PDB entry 2HUE | X-ray diffraction, 1.70 A resolution | chains A and B of the 3 polymer chains in the assembly

Chain A:
Name: Anti-silencing protein 1
Organism: Saccharomyces cerevisiae
UniProt: P32447 (ASF1_YEAST); residues 2-169 here = UniProt positions 2-169
Chain sequence (175 residues; row label = number of the first residue in the row; numbers below 1 keep their minus sign (Pro-5 is residue -5)):
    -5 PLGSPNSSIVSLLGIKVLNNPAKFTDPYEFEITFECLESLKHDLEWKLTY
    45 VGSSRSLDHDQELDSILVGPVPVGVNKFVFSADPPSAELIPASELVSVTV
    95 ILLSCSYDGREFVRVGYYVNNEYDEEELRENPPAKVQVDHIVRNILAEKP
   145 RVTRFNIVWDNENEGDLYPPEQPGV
Not modelled in the structure: -5 to 0, 165-169
Construct notes: cloning artifact (-5 to 1)
Bound ions: Zn2+ near His134 (its only coordinating residue here)
Swiss-Prot annotation at these positions:
  - mutagenesis: Leu6 (L6M: Enhances transcriptional silencing), His36 to Asp37 (Abrogates stimulation of replication-independent chromatin assembly by the HIR complex and abrogates telomeric silencing), Asp37 (D37R: Reduces transcriptional silencing; when associated with R-39), Glu39 (E39R: Reduces transcriptional silencing; when associated with R-37), Val45 (V45D: Reduces acetylation of histone H3 on 'K-56' and enhances sensitivity to camptothecin), Ser48 (S48R: Abrogates interaction with histone H3 and histone H4 and enhances transcriptional silencing. Reduces acetylation of histone H3 on 'K-9' and 'K-56'; when associated with E-145 or E-147), His53 to Asp54 (Reduces acetylation of histone H3 on 'K-56' and enhances sensitivity to camptothecin), Asp54 (D54R: Reduces transcriptional silencing), Val94 (V94D: Reduces acetylation of histone H3 on 'K-56' and enhances sensitivity to bleomycin, camptothecin, HU and MMS; when associated with D-96 ...), Leu96 (L96D: Reduces acetylation of histone H3 on 'K-56' and enhances sensitivity to bleomycin, camptothecin, HU and MMS; when associated with D-94), Glu105 (E105A: Decreases histone H3/H4 binding affinity), Arg108 (R108E: Reduces transcriptional silencing), 6 further mutagenesis entries in UniProt
From the paper describing this entry:
  - conformationally variable residues (side-chain flip): Asp54, Arg145, Arg148
  - mutagenesis - S48R/R145E, Y112A/T147E, R145E/T147E: decreased binding to H3/H4
  - mutagenesis - S48R/R145E, Y112A/T147E, Y112A/R145E, R145E/T147E: decreased growth

Chain B:
Name: Histone H3
Organism: Xenopus laevis
UniProt: Q92133 (Q92133_XENLA); residues 61-135 here correspond to UniProt positions 62-136 (UniProt number = residue number + 1)
Chain sequence (77 residues; numbered 59 to 135; the number before each row is that of its first residue):
    59 MALIRKLPFQRLVREIAQDFKTDLRFQSSAVMALQEASEAYLVALFEDTN
   109 LCAIHAKRVTIMPKDIQLARRIRGERA
Not modelled in the structure: 59, 135
Construct notes: initiating methionine (59); cloning artifact (60); engineered mutation Ala102 (Gly103 in Q92133)
From the paper describing this entry:
  - conformationally variable residues: Pro121 to Arg134
  - mutagenesis - K115A: decreased growth in response to HU
  - mutagenesis - K115A, K122A, K122Q: decreased growth in response to Zeocin

How chain A and chain B interact:
Pairs across the interface - 38 pairs, chain A then chain B:
  Val45(A) - Arg129(B)
  Ser48(A) - Lys122(B)
  Ser48(A) - Gln125(B)  hydrogen bond
  Ser48(A) - Leu126(B)
  Leu51(A) - Arg129(B)
  Leu51(A) - Glu133(B)
  Asp54(A) - Arg129(B)  salt bridge
  Ser91(A) - Lys122(B)  hydrogen bond
  Val92(A) - Cys110(B)  hydrophobic
  Val92(A) - Ala114(B)  hydrophobic
  Val92(A) - Arg116(B)
  Val92(A) - Lys122(B)  hydrogen bond (backbone-side chain)
  Val92(A) - Leu126(B)
  Thr93(A) - Leu126(B)
  Val94(A) - Leu126(B)  hydrophobic
  Val94(A) - Arg129(B)
  Leu96(A) - Arg129(B)
  Arg108(A) - Gly132(B)  hydrogen bond (side chain-backbone)
  Arg108(A) - Glu133(B)
  Gly110(A) - Ile130(B)
  Tyr111(A) - Ile130(B)
  Tyr112(A) - Asp106(B)  hydrogen bond (side chain-backbone)
  Tyr112(A) - Leu109(B)  hydrophobic
  Tyr112(A) - Cys110(B)  hydrophobic
  Tyr112(A) - His113(B)
  Tyr112(A) - Ala127(B)
  Tyr112(A) - Ile130(B)  hydrophobic
  Asn114(A) - His113(B)  hydrogen bond (side chain-backbone)
  Asn114(A) - Ala114(B)
  Glu116(A) - Lys115(B)  salt bridge
  Asn138(A) - His113(B)  hydrogen bond (backbone-side chain)
  Leu140(A) - Leu109(B)  hydrophobic
  Leu140(A) - His113(B)
  Lys143(A) - Leu109(B)
  Arg145(A) - Asp106(B)  salt bridge
  Arg145(A) - Leu109(B)
  Arg145(A) - Ile130(B)
  Thr147(A) - Arg131(B)  hydrogen bond (side chain-backbone)
Also at the interface, not in a pair above, chain A (23 interface residues in all): Arg49, Val113, Ile139
Also at the interface, not in a pair above, chain B (18 interface residues in all): Thr107, Asp123
The authors on this interface:
  - residue pairs: Asp54(A)-Arg129(B) (salt bridge), Arg145(A)-Asp106(B) (salt bridge), Thr147(A)-Arg131(B) (hydrogen bond)
  - interface residues, chain A: Val94(A), Thr147(A)
  - hot spots on chain A (mutagenesis) - S48R, V94R, Y112A: decreased binding to H3/H4
  - interface residues, chain B: Asp106(B), Cys110(B), Lys122(B), Gln125(B), Ile130(B)

Summary:
Chain A and chain B form an interface of 23 and 18 residues respectively, with 8 hydrogen bonds and 3 salt
bridges. Among the polar pairs are Asp54(A)-Arg129(B), Glu116(A)-Lys115(B) and Arg145(A)-Asp106(B). The paper
describes salt bridges between Asp54(A) and Arg129(B) and Arg145(A) and Asp106(B); a hydrogen bond between
Thr147(A) and Arg131(B). The paper reports that S48R/R145E, Y112A/T147E and R145E/T147E of chain A, among
others, reduce binding to H3/H4; interface residues Val94(A), Thr147(A) and Asp106(B) among others; 10
substitutions were tested in all.
Here chain A is Anti-silencing protein 1 (Saccharomyces cerevisiae) and chain B is Histone H3 (Xenopus
laevis). Entry 2HUE (Structure of the H3-H4 chaperone Asf1 bound to histones H3 and H4) was determined by
X-ray diffraction.
